7Y7I - chains G and J of the 12 polymer chains in the assembly; structure by electron microscopy, 3.42 A resolution.

== Chain G ==
Protein: Histone H2A type 1-B/E
From: Homo sapiens
Notes: engineered mutation(s): L51M, L58M, L93M
Reference sequence: P04908 (H2A1B_HUMAN); numbering as in UniProt (aligned over 1-130)
Amino-acid sequence (130 residues; numbered 1 to 130; the number before each row is that of its first residue):
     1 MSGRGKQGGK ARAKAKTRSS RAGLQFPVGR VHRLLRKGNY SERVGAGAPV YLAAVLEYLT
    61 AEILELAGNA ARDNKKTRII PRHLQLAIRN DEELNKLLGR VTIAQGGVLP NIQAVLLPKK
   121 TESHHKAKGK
Unresolved in the structure: 1-13, 119-130

== Chain J ==
Molecule: Chains: J
From: synthetic construct
Sequence (143 nucleotides; each row starts with the number of its first residue):
   147 TCGATGTATA TATCTGACTC GTGCCTGGAG ACTAGGGAGT AATCCCCTTG GCGGTTAAAA
   207 CGCGGGGGAC AGCGCGTACG TGCGTTTAAG CGGTGCTAGA GCTGTCTACG ACCAATTGAG
   267 CGGCCTCGGC ACCGGGATTC TGA

== How chain G and chain J interact ==
Pairs across the interface (9; chain G residue first):
  Lys14(G) - DG176(J)  phosphate contact
  Lys16(G) - DA175(J)  sugar contact
  Thr17(G) - DA175(J)  phosphate contact
  Arg18(G) - DA175(J)  salt bridge to the phosphate
  Arg21(G) - DG176(J)  salt bridge to the phosphate
  Arg33(G) - DG174(J)  salt bridge to the phosphate
  Arg43(G) - DG181(J)  base contact
  Arg78(G) - DC164(J)  hydrogen bond to the phosphate
  Arg78(G) - DT165(J)  salt bridge to the phosphate
Also at the interface, not in a pair above, chain G (10 interface residues in all): Gly29, Arg30
Also at the interface, not in a pair above, chain J (8 interface residues in all): DG173, DG182

== Overview ==
Chain G and chain J form an interface of 10 and 8 residues respectively; the contacts include 1 hydrogen bond
and 4 salt bridges. Polar pairs include Arg78(G)-DC164(J), Arg18(G)-DA175(J) and Arg21(G)-DG176(J).
Here chain G is Histone H2A type 1-B/E (Homo sapiens) and chain J is Chains: J (synthetic construct). Entry
7Y7I (chicken KNL2 in complex with the CENP-A nucleosome) was determined by electron microscopy.
